Entry 6PIS (X-ray diffraction, 2.77 A resolution); this record covers chains A and M of the 6 polymer chains in the assembly.

[Chain A]
Name: Potassium channel subfamily K member 4
Source organism: Mus musculus
Reference sequence: O88454 (KCNK4_MOUSE); residues 27-301 here correspond to UniProt positions 1-275 (UniProt number = residue number - 26)
Amino-acid sequence (310 residues; each row starts with the number of its first residue):
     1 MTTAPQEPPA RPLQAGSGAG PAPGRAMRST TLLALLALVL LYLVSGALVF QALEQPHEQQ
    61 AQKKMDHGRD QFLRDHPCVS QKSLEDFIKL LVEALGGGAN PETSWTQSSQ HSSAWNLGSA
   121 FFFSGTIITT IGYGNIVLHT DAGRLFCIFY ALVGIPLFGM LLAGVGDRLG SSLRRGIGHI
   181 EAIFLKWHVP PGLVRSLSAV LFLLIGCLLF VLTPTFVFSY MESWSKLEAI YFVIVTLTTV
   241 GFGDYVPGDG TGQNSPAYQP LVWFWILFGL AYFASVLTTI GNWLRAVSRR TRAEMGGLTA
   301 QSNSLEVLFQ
Unresolved in the structure: 1-27, 102-112, 248-258, 285-310
Differences from the reference sequence: expression tag (1-26, 302-310); engineered mutation Q107 (Asn81 in O88454), Q110 (Asn84 in O88454)
Metal / ion sites: K+ site 1: T130, I131, T239, V240 (shared with 4 residues of chain B); K+ site 2: T130, T239 (shared with 2 residues of chain B); K+ site 3: I131, G132, V240, G241 (shared with 4 residues of chain B); K+ site 4: G132, Y133, G241, F242 (shared with 4 residues of chain B)
UniProt features mapped onto this chain:
  - region: T130 to N135 (Selectivity filter 1), T239 to D244 (Selectivity filter 2)
  - binding site (K(+)): T130, I131, G132, Y133, T239, V240, G241, F242

[Chain M]
Name: Antibody fab fragment light chain
Source organism: Cricetulus migratorius
Notes: antibody fragment or engineered binder
Amino-acid sequence (213 residues; numbered 1 to 213; the number before each row is that of its first residue):
     1 DIQLTQLPSF LSVSPGDKVT ITCKASQNIN QYLHWYQQKP EEAPKLLIYG ASNLQTGIPS
    61 RFSGSGYGTD FSLTINSLDS EDVGTYFCQQ GYTPRTFGPG TKLEIKRADA KPTVSIFPPS
   121 SEQLGTGSAT LVCFVNNFYP KDINVKWKVD GSEKRDGVLQ SVTDQDSKDS TYSLSSTLSL
   181 TKADYERHNL YTCEVTHKTS TAAIVKTLNR NEC
Unresolved in the structure: 212-213
Disulfide bonds: C23-C88, C133-C193

[Chain A / chain M interface]
Residue-residue contacts (15):
  H57(A) - N28(M)  hydrogen bond
  H57(A) - G68(M)
  Q60(A) - N28(M)
  Q60(A) - N30(M)
  Q60(A) - Y67(M)  hydrogen bond
  K63(A) - N28(M)  hydrogen bond (side chain-backbone)
  K63(A) - N30(M)
  K63(A) - Y92(M)
  K64(A) - Y32(M)
  K64(A) - Y92(M)
  H67(A) - Y92(M)
  H67(A) - T93(M)
  H67(A) - R95(M)
  Q71(A) - R95(M)  hydrogen bond
  R74(A) - T93(M)
Other interface residues (no listed pair), chain A (8 interface residues in all): P56
Other interface residues (no listed pair), chain M (10 interface residues in all): Q27, G91

[Summary]
The interface between chain A and chain M involves 8 residues on one side and 10 on the other; the contacts
include 4 hydrogen bonds. Among the polar pairs are H57(A)-N28(M), Q60(A)-Y67(M) and K63(A)-N28(M). Curated
annotation (UniProt) lists 8 K+-binding residues on chain A.
Here chain A is Potassium channel subfamily K member 4 (Mus musculus) and chain M is Antibody fab fragment
light chain (Cricetulus migratorius). Entry 6PIS (Mouse two pore domain K+ channel TRAAK (K2P4.1) - Fab
complex structure) was determined by X-ray diffraction.
